PDB entry 6GVW | X-ray diffraction, 3.75 A resolution | chains B and G of the 10 polymer chains in the assembly

# Chain B (and G)
Protein: Lys-63-specific deubiquitinase BRCC36
From: Mus musculus
Notes: EC 3.4.19.-; chain G of this document is another copy of the same molecule, construct and numbering; everything in this record applies to it too
Reference sequence: P46737 (BRCC3_MOUSE); numbering as in UniProt (aligned over 1-291)
Sequence (295 residues; numbered -3 to 291; the number before each row is that of its first residue; numbers below 1 keep their minus sign (Gly-3 is residue -3)):
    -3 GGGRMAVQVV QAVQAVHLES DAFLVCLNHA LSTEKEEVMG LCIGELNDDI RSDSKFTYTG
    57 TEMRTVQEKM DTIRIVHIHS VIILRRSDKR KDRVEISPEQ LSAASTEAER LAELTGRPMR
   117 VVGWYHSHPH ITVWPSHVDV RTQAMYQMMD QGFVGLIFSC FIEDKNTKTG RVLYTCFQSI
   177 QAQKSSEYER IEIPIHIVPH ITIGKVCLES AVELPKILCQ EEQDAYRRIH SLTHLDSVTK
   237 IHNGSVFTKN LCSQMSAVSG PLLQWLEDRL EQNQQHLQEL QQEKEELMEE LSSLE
Not modelled in the structure: -3 to 7, 47-68
Construct notes: expression tag (-3 to 0)
Curated features (UniProtKB/Swiss-Prot):
  - motif: His122 to Asp135 (JAMM motif)
  - binding site (Zn(2+)): His122, His124, Asp135
  - modified residue: Ala2 (N-acetylalanine), Ser233 (Phosphoserine)
Ion coordination: Zn2+: His122, His124, Asp135
What the authors report for this chain:
  - Zn2+ coordination: His122, His124, Asp135
  - catalytic residues: Glu33

# How chain B and chain G interact
Residue-residue contacts (17):
  Val234(B) - Cys248(G)
  Val234(B) - Ser252(G)
  Ile237(B) - Thr244(G)
  Ile237(B) - Cys248(G)  hydrophobic
  His238(B) - Lys245(G)  hydrogen bond
  His238(B) - Cys248(G)
  His238(B) - Ser249(G)
  Ser241(B) - Ser241(G)
  Ser241(B) - Thr244(G)
  Ser241(B) - Lys245(G)
  Thr244(B) - Ser241(G)  hydrogen bond
  Lys245(B) - His238(G)
  Lys245(B) - Ser241(G)
  Lys245(B) - Val242(G)
  Cys248(B) - Ile237(G)  hydrophobic
  Cys248(B) - His238(G)
  Ser249(B) - His238(G)
Interface residues without a listed pair, chain B (11 interface residues in all): Asp232, Thr235, Val242
Interface residues without a listed pair, chain G (11 interface residues in all): Val234, Met251

# Overview
The chain B/chain G interface involves 11 residues from each chain; the contacts include 2 hydrogen bonds.
Polar contacts include His238(B)-Lys245(G) and Thr244(B)-Ser241(G). The Zn2+ site is built by His122(B),
His124(B) and Asp135(B). Curated annotation (UniProt) lists 3 Zn2+-binding residues on chain B. From the
paper: the catalytic residue Glu33(B); Zn2+ coordination by His122(B), His124(B) and Asp135(B).
Both chains are Lys-63-specific deubiquitinase BRCC36 (Mus musculus). Entry 6GVW (Crystal structure of the
BRCA1-A complex) was determined by X-ray diffraction.
